PDB entry 7MZK | X-ray diffraction, 2.25 A resolution | chains C and B of the 5 polymer chains in the assembly

== Chain C ==
Name: WCSL 129 heavy chain
Organism: Homo sapiens
Amino-acid sequence (224 residues; numbered 1 to 224; the number before each row is that of its first residue):
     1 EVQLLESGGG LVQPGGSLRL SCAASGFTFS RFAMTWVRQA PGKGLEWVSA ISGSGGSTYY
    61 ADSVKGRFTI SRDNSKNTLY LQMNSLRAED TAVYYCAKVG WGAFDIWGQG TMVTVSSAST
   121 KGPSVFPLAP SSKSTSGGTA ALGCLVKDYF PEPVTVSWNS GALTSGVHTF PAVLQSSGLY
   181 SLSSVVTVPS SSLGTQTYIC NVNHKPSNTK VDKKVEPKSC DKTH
Disordered / not traced: 132-137, 220-224
Disulfide bonds: Cys22-Cys96, Cys144-Cys200

== Chain B ==
Name: Spike protein S1
Organism: Severe acute respiratory syndrome coronavirus 2
Notes: fragment: Receptor Binding Domain (RBD)
UniProt: P0DTC2 (SPIKE_SARS2); residues 331-527 here = UniProt positions 331-527
Amino-acid sequence (205 residues; each row starts with the number of its first residue):
   331 NITNLCPFGE VFNATRFASV YAWNRKRISN CVADYSVLYN SASFSTFKCY GVSPTKLNDL
   391 CFTNVYADSF VIRGDEVRQI APGQTGKIAD YNYKLPDDFT GCVIAWNSNN LDSKVGGNYN
   451 YLYRLFRKSN LKPFERDIST EIYQAGSTPC NGVEGFNCYF PLQSYGFQPT NGVGYQPYRV
   511 VVLSFELLHA PATVCGPGSH HHHHH
Disordered / not traced: 331-333, 529-535
Disulfide bonds: Cys336-Cys361, Cys379-Cys432, Cys391-Cys525, Cys480-Cys488
Glycans and other covalent adducts: N-acetylglucosamine (NAG) linked to Asn343
Sequence notes: expression tag (528-535)
Curated features (UniProtKB/Swiss-Prot):
  - region: Arg403 to Asp405 (Integrin-binding motif), Asn448 to Phe456 (Immunodominant HLA epitope recognized by the CD8+)
  - glycosylation (N-linked (GlcNAc...) asparagine): Asn331 (complex), Asn343 (complex)

== Chain C / chain B interface ==
Residue-residue contacts (10):
  Ala33(C) with Phe486(B), hydrophobic
  Trp47(C) with Phe486(B)
  Ala50(C) with Phe486(B), hydrophobic
  Tyr59(C) with Thr478(B); Phe486(B), hydrophobic
  Val99(C) with Phe486(B)
  Trp101(C) with Leu455(B), hydrophobic; Phe456(B); Gln493(B)
  Gly102(C) with Tyr489(B), hydrogen bond (backbone-side chain)
Other interface residues (no listed pair), chain C (8 interface residues in all): Phe104
Other interface residues (no listed pair), chain B (8 interface residues in all): Tyr453, Asn487

== Overview ==
Chain C and chain B each contribute 8 residues to their interface; the contacts include 1 hydrogen bond. Its
one hydrogen-bonded contact is Gly102(C)-Tyr489(B). Covalently linked N-acetylglucosamine: at Asn343(B).
Chain C is WCSL 129 heavy chain (Homo sapiens) and chain B is Spike protein S1 (Severe acute respiratory
syndrome coronavirus 2); the structure, SARS-CoV-2 receptor binding domain bound to Fab WCSL 129 and Fab PDI
96, was determined by X-ray diffraction, deposited together with 7MZF, 7MZH and 7MZJ.
